Entry 5M0J (X-ray diffraction, 2.80 A resolution); this record covers chains C and I of the 10 polymer chains in the assembly.

[Chain C]
Name: SWI5-dependent HO expression protein 2, SWI5-dependent HO expression protein 3
From: Saccharomyces cerevisiae (strain RM11-1a)
UniProtKB: chimeric construct of B3LQW9, B3LN26: residues 6-246 from B3LQW9 (SHE2_YEAS1) positions 6-246 (same numbers); residues 257-331 from B3LN26 positions 331-405 (UniProt number = residue number + 74)
Chain sequence (328 residues; row label = number of the first residue in the row):
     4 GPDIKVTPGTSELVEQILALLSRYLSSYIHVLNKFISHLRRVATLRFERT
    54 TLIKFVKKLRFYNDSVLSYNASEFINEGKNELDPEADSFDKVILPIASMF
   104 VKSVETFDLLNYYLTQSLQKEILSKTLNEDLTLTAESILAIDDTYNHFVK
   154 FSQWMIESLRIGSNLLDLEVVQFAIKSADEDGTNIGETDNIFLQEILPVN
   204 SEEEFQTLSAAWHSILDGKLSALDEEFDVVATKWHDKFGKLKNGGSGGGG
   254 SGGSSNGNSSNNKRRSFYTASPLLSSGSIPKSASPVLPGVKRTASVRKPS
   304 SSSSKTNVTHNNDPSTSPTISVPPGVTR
Disordered / not traced: 4-5, 246-331
Construct notes: expression tag (4-5); engineered mutation Ser-14 (Cys in B3LQW9), Ser-68 (Cys in B3LQW9), Ser-106 (Cys in B3LQW9), Ser-180 (Cys in B3LQW9); linker (247-256)
Ligand contacts:
  - Mg2+ (MG), molecule 1: Phe-50, Glu-51, Thr-54, Tyr-116
  - Mg2+ (MG), molecule 2: Glu-51, Tyr-116, Ser-120, Glu-124
UniProt features mapped onto this chain:
  - motif: Glu-15 to Leu-23 (Nuclear localization signal)
  - modified residue (Phosphoserine): Ser-269, Ser-320

[Chain I]
Name: SWI5-dependent HO expression protein 2, SWI5-dependent HO expression protein 3
From: Saccharomyces cerevisiae (strain RM11-1a)
UniProtKB: chimeric construct of B3LQW9, B3LN26: residues 80-320 from B3LQW9 (SHE2_YEAS1) positions 6-246 (UniProt number = residue number - 74); residues 331-405 from B3LN26 positions 331-405 (same numbers)
Chain sequence (328 residues; each row starts with the number of its first residue):
    78 GPDIKVTPGTSELVEQILALLSRYLSSYIHVLNKFISHLRRVATLRFERT
   128 TLIKFVKKLRFYNDSVLSYNASEFINEGKNELDPEADSFDKVILPIASMF
   178 VKSVETFDLLNYYLTQSLQKEILSKTLNEDLTLTAESILAIDDTYNHFVK
   228 FSQWMIESLRIGSNLLDLEVVQFAIKSADEDGTNIGETDNIFLQEILPVN
   278 SEEEFQTLSAAWHSILDGKLSALDEEFDVVATKWHDKFGKLKNGGSGGGG
   328 SGGSSNGNSSNNKRRSFYTASPLLSSGSIPKSASPVLPGVKRTASVRKPS
   378 SSSSKTNVTHNNDPSTSPTISVPPGVTR
Disordered / not traced: 78-341, 352-361, 372-405
Construct notes: expression tag (78-79); engineered mutation Ser-88 (Cys14 in B3LQW9), Ser-142 (Cys68 in B3LQW9), Ser-180 (Cys106 in B3LQW9), Ser-254 (Cys180 in B3LQW9); linker (321-330)
UniProt features mapped onto this chain:
  - motif: Glu-89 to Leu-97 (Nuclear localization signal)
  - modified residue (Phosphoserine): Ser-343, Ser-394

[How chain C and chain I interact]
Contacting residue pairs (45):
  Asp-111(C) / Phe-344(I)
  Tyr-115(C) / Ser-343(I)
  Tyr-115(C) / Phe-344(I)
  Thr-118(C) / Ala-347(I)
  Gln-119(C) / Ser-343(I)  hydrogen bond (side chain-backbone)
  Gln-119(C) / Thr-346(I)
  Gln-119(C) / Ala-347(I)
  Ile-141(C) / Ala-347(I)  hydrophobic
  Ile-141(C) / Ser-348(I)
  Leu-142(C) / Ser-348(I)
  Asp-145(C) / Thr-346(I)  hydrogen bond
  Asp-145(C) / Ala-347(I)  hydrogen bond (side chain-backbone)
  Asp-145(C) / Ser-348(I)  hydrogen bond
  Asp-146(C) / Leu-351(I)
  Tyr-148(C) / Tyr-345(I)
  Lys-153(C) / Val-367(I)
  Trp-157(C) / Pro-365(I)
  Glu-172(C) / Tyr-345(I)  hydrogen bond
  Val-173(C) / Tyr-345(I)  hydrophobic
  Phe-176(C) / Tyr-345(I)  hydrophobic
  Asn-187(C) / Ala-371(I)
  Gly-189(C) / Ala-371(I)  hydrogen bond (backbone-backbone)
  Glu-190(C) / Arg-369(I)
  Glu-190(C) / Thr-370(I)
  Thr-191(C) / Arg-369(I)  hydrogen bond (backbone-backbone)
  Asp-192(C) / Arg-369(I)  salt bridge
  Ile-194(C) / Leu-364(I)  hydrophobic
  Leu-196(C) / Thr-370(I)
  Leu-196(C) / Ala-371(I)
  Gln-197(C) / Val-367(I)
  Gln-197(C) / Lys-368(I)
  Gln-197(C) / Thr-370(I)
  Glu-198(C) / Gly-366(I)
  Glu-198(C) / Val-367(I)
  Glu-198(C) / Lys-368(I)  hydrogen bond (backbone-backbone)
  Glu-198(C) / Thr-370(I)  hydrogen bond (backbone-backbone)
  Glu-198(C) / Ala-371(I)
  Ile-199(C) / Gly-366(I)
  Leu-200(C) / Gly-366(I)  hydrogen bond (backbone-backbone)
  Leu-200(C) / Lys-368(I)
  Leu-211(C) / Pro-365(I)  hydrophobic
  Leu-211(C) / Gly-366(I)
  Trp-215(C) / Leu-364(I)  hydrophobic
  Trp-215(C) / Pro-365(I)  hydrogen bond (side chain-backbone)
  Ile-218(C) / Pro-365(I)
Interface residues without a listed pair, chain C (31 interface residues in all): Asn-149, His-150, Ala-214

[In short]
31 residues of chain C face 15 of chain I across their interface; the contacts include 11 hydrogen bonds and 1
salt bridge. Among the polar pairs are Asp-192(C)/Arg-369(I), Gln-119(C)/Ser-343(I) and Asp-145(C)/Thr-346(I).
Bound to chain C: Mg2+.
Chain C and chain I are both SWI5-dependent HO expression protein 2, SWI5-dependent HO expression protein 3
(Saccharomyces cerevisiae (strain RM11-1a)); the structure, Crystal structure of the cytoplasmic complex with
She2p, She3p, and the ASH1 mRNA E3-localization element, was determined by X-ray diffraction, deposited
together with 5M0H and 5M0I.
